8UBV - chains B and C of the 4 polymer chains in the assembly; structure by electron microscopy, 4.10 A resolution (low resolution: residue-level contacts below are approximate; hydrogen-bond / salt-bridge calls are withheld).

== Chain B ==
Molecule: F-box/LRR-repeat protein 17
Source organism: Homo sapiens
UniProt: Q9UF56 (FXL17_HUMAN); numbering as in UniProt (aligned over 310-701)
Amino-acid sequence (392 residues; numbered 310 to 701; the number before each row is that of its first residue):
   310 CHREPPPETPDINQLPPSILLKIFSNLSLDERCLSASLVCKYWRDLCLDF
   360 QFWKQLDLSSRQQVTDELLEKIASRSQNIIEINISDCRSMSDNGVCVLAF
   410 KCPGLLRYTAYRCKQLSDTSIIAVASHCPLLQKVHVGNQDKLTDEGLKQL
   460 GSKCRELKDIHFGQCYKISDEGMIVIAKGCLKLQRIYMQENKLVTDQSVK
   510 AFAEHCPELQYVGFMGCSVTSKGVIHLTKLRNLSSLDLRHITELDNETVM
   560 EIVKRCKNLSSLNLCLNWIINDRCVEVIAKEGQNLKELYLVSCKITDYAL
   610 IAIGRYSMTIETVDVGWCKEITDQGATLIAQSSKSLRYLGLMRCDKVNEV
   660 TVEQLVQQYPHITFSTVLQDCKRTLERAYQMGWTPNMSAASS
Unresolved in the structure: 310-362, 687-701
Disulfide bonds: Cys396-Cys422

== Chain C ==
Molecule: Transcription regulator protein BACH1
Source organism: Homo sapiens
Notes: fragment: BTB domain
UniProt: O14867 (BACH1_HUMAN); numbering as in UniProt (aligned over 7-128)
Amino-acid sequence (122 residues; row label = number of the first residue in the row):
     7 SVFAYESSVHSTNVLLSLNDQRKKDVLCDVTIFVEGQRFRAHRSVLAACS
    57 SYFHSRIVGQADGELNITLPEEVTVKGFEPLIQFAYTAKLILSKENVDEV
   107 CKCVEFLSVHNIEESCFQFLKF
Unresolved in the structure: 7-16, 119-128
From the paper describing this entry:
  - post-translational modification sites: Cys107, Cys122 (proposed by the authors, not directly observed)
  - mutagenesis - C107A, C122A: decreased binding to F-box/LRR-repeat protein 17 (chain B)
  - mutagenesis - C34A, C109A: increased binding to F-box/LRR-repeat protein 17 (chain B)

== How chain B and chain C interact ==
Pairs across the interface (28; chain B residue first):
  Asp395(B) with Phe39(C)
  Arg421(B) with Phe39(C); Asn72(C)
  Asn447(B) with Thr74(C)
  Gln473(B) with Thr74(C)
  Gln498(B) with Arg62(C)
  Glu499(B) with Tyr58(C); Arg62(C)
  Cys574(B) with Ser61(C)
  Leu575(B) with Ser61(C)
  Tyr598(B) with Gly65(C)
  Asp623(B) with His60(C); Val64(C)
  Trp626(B) with Ala53(C); Ala54(C); Ser56(C); Ser57(C); His60(C)
  Met651(B) with Ser50(C); Ala54(C)
  Arg652(B) with Ala54(C)
  Ser674(B) with Ser50(C)
  Val676(B) with Val20(C); Leu24(C); Ser50(C)
  Leu677(B) with Val20(C)
  Asp679(B) with Ser50(C)
  Thr683(B) with Leu33(C)
Interface residues without a listed pair, chain B (23 interface residues in all): Met524, Trp577, Val600, Gly625, Arg686
Interface residues without a listed pair, chain C (21 interface residues in all): Ser17, Val51, Cys55, Ile118

== In short ==
23 residues of chain B face 21 of chain C across their interface. The paper reports that C107A and C122A of
chain C reduce binding to F-box/LRR-repeat protein 17 (chain B); modification sites Cys107(C) and Cys122(C); 4
substitutions were tested in all.
Here chain B is F-box/LRR-repeat protein 17 and chain C is Transcription regulator protein BACH1, both from
Homo sapiens. Entry 8UBV (Cryo-EM structure of dimeric FBXL17-BACH1BTB E3 ubiquitin ligase complex) was
determined by electron microscopy, deposited together with 8UA3, 8UA6, 8UAH and 8UBT.
